Entry 5LMP (electron microscopy, 5.35 A resolution (low resolution: residue-level contacts below are approximate; hydrogen-bond / salt-bridge calls are withheld)); this record covers chains A and C of the 24 polymer chains in the assembly.

# Chain A
Molecule: 16S rRNA
Source organism: Thermus thermophilus HB8
Sequence (1522 nucleotides; each row starts with the number of its first residue; note: 44 numbers in that range are skipped by the numbering (no residue carries them; nothing is unmodelled there); a row labelled like 189A-189L holds insertion residues (189A, then the next letters in order); numbering starts at 0):
     0 UUUGUUGGAG AGUUUGAUCC UGGCUCAGGG UGAACGCUGG CGGCGUGCCU AAGACAUGCA
    60 AGUCGUGCGG GCCG
    76 CGGGGUUUU
    88 ACUCCG
    96 UGGUCAGCGG CGGACGGGUG AGUAACGCGU GGGU
  129A G
   130 ACCUACCCGG AAGAGGGGGA CAACCCGGGG AAACUCGGGC UAAUCCCCCA UGUGGACCCG
189A-189L CCCCUUGGGGUG
   190 UGUCCAAAGG GCUUU
   216 GCCCGCUUCC GGAUGGGCCC GCGUCCCAUC AGCUAGUUGG UGGGGUAAUG GCCCACCAAG
   276 GCGACGACGG GUAGCCGGUC UGAGAGGAUG GCCGGCCACA GGGGCACUGA GACACGGGCC
   336 CCACUCCUAC GGGAGGCAGC AGUUAGGAAU CUUCCGCAAU GGGCGCAAGC CUGACGGAGC
   396 GACGCCGCUU GGAGGAAGAA GCCCUUCGGG GUGUAAACUC CUGA
   441 ACCCGGGACG AAACCCCC
   460 GA
   470 CGAGGGGA
   479 CUGACGGUAC CGGGGUAA
   498 UAGCGCCGGC CAACUCCGUG CCAGCAGCCG CGGUAAUACG GAGGGCGCGA GCGUUACCCG
   558 GAUUCACUGG GCGUAAAGGG CGUGUAGGCG GCCUGGGGCG UCCCAUGUGA AAGACCACGG
   618 CUCAACCGUG GGGGAGCGUG GGAUACGCUC AGGCUAGACG GUGGGAGAGG GUGGUGGAAU
   678 UCCCGGAGUA GCGGUGAAAU GCGCAGAUAC CGGGAGGAAC GCCGAUGGCG AAGGCAGCCA
   738 CCUGGUCCAC CCGUGACGCU GAGGCGCGAA AGCGUGGGGA GCAAACCGGA UUAGAUACCC
   798 GGGUAGUCCA CGCCCUAAAC GAUGCGCGCU AGGUCUCUGG GUCU
   848 CCUGGGGGCC GAAGCUAACG CGUUAAGCGC GCCGCCUGGG GAGUACGGCC GCAAGGCUGA
   908 AACUCAAAGG AAUUGACGGG GGCCCGCACA AGCGGUGGAG CAUGUGGUUU AAUUCGAAGC
   968 AACGCGAAGA ACCUUACCAG GCCUUGACAU GCUA
 1001A G
  1002 GGAACCCGGG UGAAAGCCUG GGGUGCCCC
1030A-1030D GCGA
  1031 GGGGAGCCCU AGCACAGGUG CUGCAUGGCC GUCGUCAGCU CGUGCCGUGA GGUGUUGGGU
  1091 UAAGUCCCGC AACGAGCGCA ACCCCCGCCG UUAGUUGCCA GCGGUUCGGC CGGGCACUCU
  1151 AACGGGACUG CCCGCG
  1168 AAAGCGGGAG GAAGGAGGGG ACGACGUCUG GUCAGCAUGG CCCUUACGGC CUGGGCGACA
  1228 CACGUGCUAC AAUGCCCACU ACAAAGCGAU GCCACCCGGC AACGGGGAGC UAAUCGCAAA
  1288 AAGGUGGGCC CAGUUCGGAU UGGGGUCUGC AACCCGACCC CAUGAAGCCG GAAUCGCUAG
  1348 UAAUCGCGGA UCAGCC
 1363A A
  1364 UGCCGCGGUG AAUACGUUCC CGGGCCUUGU ACACACCGCC CGUCACGCCA UGGGAGCGGG
  1424 CUCUACCCGA AGUCGCCGG
1442A-1442B GA
  1443 GCCUA
  1452 C
  1456 GGGCAGGCGC CGAGGGUAGG GCCCGUGACU GGGGCGAAGU CGUAACAAGG UAGCUGUACC
  1516 GGAAGGUGCG GCUGGAUCAC CUCCUUUCU
Unresolved in the structure: 0-4, 1533, 1543-1544
Bound ions: Mg2+ site 1 near U13 (its only coordinating residue here); Mg2+ site 2 near G21 (its only coordinating residue here); Mg2+ site 3: C48, G115; Mg2+ site 4 near A53 (its only coordinating residue here); Mg2+ site 5 near A59 (its only coordinating residue here); Mg2+ site 6 near G64 (its only coordinating residue here); Mg2+ site 7 near G107 (its only coordinating residue here); Mg2+ site 8: A109, G331; Mg2+ site 9: G117, G289; Mg2+ site 10: C121, G124, U125; Mg2+ site 11 near A195 (its only coordinating residue here); Mg2+ site 12 near G251 (its only coordinating residue here); 42 more Mg2+ sites not listed

# Chain C
Molecule: 30S ribosomal protein S3
Source organism: Thermus thermophilus (strain HB8 / ATCC 27634 / DSM 579)
UniProt: P80372 (RS3_THET8); numbering as in UniProt (aligned over 1-239)
Amino-acid sequence (239 residues; each row starts with the number of its first residue):
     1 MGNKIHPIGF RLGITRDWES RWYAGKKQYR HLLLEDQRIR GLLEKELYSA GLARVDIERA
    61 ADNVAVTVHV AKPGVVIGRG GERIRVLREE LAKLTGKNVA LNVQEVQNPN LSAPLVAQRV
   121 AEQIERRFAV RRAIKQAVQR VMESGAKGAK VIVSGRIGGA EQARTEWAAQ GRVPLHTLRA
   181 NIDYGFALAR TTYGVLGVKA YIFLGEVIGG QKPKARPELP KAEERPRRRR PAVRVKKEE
Unresolved in the structure: 1, 208-239

# Chain A / chain C interface
Pairs across the interface - 69 pairs, chain A then chain C:
  A1055(A) - Arg156(C)
  A1055(A) - Glu161(C)
  A1055(A) - Tyr193(C)
  A1055(A) - Gly194(C)
  U1056(A) - Gly155(C)
  U1056(A) - Gln162(C)
  U1056(A) - Ala163(C)
  U1056(A) - Val195(C)
  G1057(A) - Ser154(C)
  G1057(A) - Leu188(C)
  G1057(A) - Val195(C)
  G1057(A) - Gly197(C)
  G1058(A) - Ser154(C)
  G1058(A) - Phe186(C)
  G1058(A) - Lys199(C)
  C1059(A) - Lys199(C)
  C1060(A) - Gly2(C)
  C1060(A) - Asn3(C)
  C1060(A) - Lys4(C)
  C1060(A) - Ile5(C)
  G1061(A) - Gly2(C)
  U1062(A) - Gly2(C)
  U1062(A) - Asn3(C)
  G1064(A) - Asn3(C)
  G1106(A) - Gly171(C)
  G1106(A) - Arg172(C)
  C1107(A) - Arg172(C)
  C1107(A) - Val173(C)
  C1107(A) - Pro174(C)
  G1108(A) - Val173(C)
  G1108(A) - Pro174(C)
  G1108(A) - Leu175(C)
  G1108(A) - His176(C)
  C1109(A) - His176(C)
  A1111(A) - His176(C)
  A1111(A) - Thr177(C)
  A1111(A) - Arg179(C)
  C1112(A) - His176(C)
  C1112(A) - Thr177(C)
  C1112(A) - Leu178(C)
  C1112(A) - Arg179(C)
  C1113(A) - Ile14(C)
  C1113(A) - Leu178(C)
  A1188(A) - Phe10(C)
  C1189(A) - Ile5(C)
  C1189(A) - Phe10(C)
  C1189(A) - His176(C)
  G1190(A) - Asn3(C)
  G1190(A) - Lys4(C)
  G1190(A) - Ile5(C)
  G1190(A) - His176(C)
  A1191(A) - Asn3(C)
  A1191(A) - Lys4(C)
  C1192(A) - Lys4(C)
  C1192(A) - Lys150(C)
  C1192(A) - Trp167(C)
  G1193(A) - Asn3(C)
  G1193(A) - Trp167(C)
  U1196(A) - Gln162(C)
  A1204(A) - Leu188(C)
  U1205(A) - Arg190(C)
  U1205(A) - Gly194(C)
  U1205(A) - Val195(C)
  G1206(A) - Arg156(C)
  G1206(A) - Thr192(C)
  G1206(A) - Tyr193(C)
  G1206(A) - Gly194(C)
  A1256(A) - Lys27(C)
  U1257(A) - Lys27(C)
Other interface residues (no listed pair), chain A (31 interface residues in all): C1063, U1065, G1255
Other interface residues (no listed pair), chain C (36 interface residues in all): Lys26, Thr191, Leu196

# In short
Chain A and chain C form an interface of 31 and 36 residues respectively. The Mg2+ site 3 is built by C48(A)
and G115(A). The Mg2+ site 8 is built by A109(A) and G331(A).
Chain A is 16S rRNA (Thermus thermophilus HB8) and chain C is 30S ribosomal protein S3 (Thermus thermophilus
(strain HB8 / ATCC 27634 / DSM 579)); the structure, Structure of bacterial 30S-IF1-IF3-mRNA translation
pre-initiation complex (state-1C), was determined by electron microscopy (same publication as 5LMN, 5LMO,
5LMQ, 5LMR, 5LMS, 5LMT, 5LMU and 5LMV).
